Entry 6VZN (X-ray diffraction, 2.30 A resolution); this record covers chain A.

# Chain A
Name: Peroxisome proliferator-activated receptor gamma
Source organism: Homo sapiens
UniProtKB: P37231 (PPARG_HUMAN); residues 203-477 here correspond to UniProt positions 231-505 (UniProt number = residue number + 28)
Amino-acid sequence (275 residues; numbered 203 to 477; the number before each row is that of its first residue):
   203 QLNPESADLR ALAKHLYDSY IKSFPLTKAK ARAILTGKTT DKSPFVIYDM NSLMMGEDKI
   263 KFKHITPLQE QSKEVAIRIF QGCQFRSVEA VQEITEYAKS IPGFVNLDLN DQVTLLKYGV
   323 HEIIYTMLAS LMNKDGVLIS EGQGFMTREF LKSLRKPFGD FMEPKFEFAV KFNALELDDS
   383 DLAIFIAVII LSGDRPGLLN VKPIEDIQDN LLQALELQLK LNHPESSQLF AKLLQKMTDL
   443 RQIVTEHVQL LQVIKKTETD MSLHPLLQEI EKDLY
Unresolved in the structure: 203-206, 239-243, 265-274, 476-477
Sequence notes: engineered mutation Glu473 (Tyr501 in P37231)
UniProt features mapped onto this chain:
  - motif: Pro467 to Ile472, Lys474, Asp475 (9aaTAD)
  - binding site (rosiglitazone): Gln286 to Ser289, His323, His449
  - cross-link: Lys224 (Glycyl lysine isopeptide (Lys-Gly) (interchain with G-Cter in ubiquitin))

# In short
UniProt lists 6 rosiglitazone-binding residues.
Chain A is Peroxisome proliferator-activated receptor gamma (Homo sapiens); the structure, Crystal structure
of human PPARgamma ligand binding domain Y473E mutant, was determined by X-ray diffraction together with 6VZL,
6VZM, 6VZO and 7JQG from the same study.
